PDB entry 1JWU | X-ray diffraction, 2.30 A resolution | chains A and B of the 4 polymer chains in the assembly

== Chain A ==
Molecule: HLA class II histocompatibility antigen, DR alpha chain
Source organism: Homo sapiens
Reference sequence: P01903 (2DRA_HUMAN); residues 1-182 here correspond to UniProt positions 26-207 (UniProt number = residue number + 25)
Amino-acid sequence (182 residues; each row starts with the number of its first residue):
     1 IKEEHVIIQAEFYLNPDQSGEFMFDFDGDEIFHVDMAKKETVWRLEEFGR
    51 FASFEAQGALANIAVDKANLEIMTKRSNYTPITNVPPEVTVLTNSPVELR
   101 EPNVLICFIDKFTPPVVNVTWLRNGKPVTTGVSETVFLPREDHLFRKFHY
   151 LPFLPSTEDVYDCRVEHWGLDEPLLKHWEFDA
Unresolved in the structure: 1-2
Disulfide bonds: Cys107-Cys163
UniProt features mapped onto this chain:
  - region: Glu179 to Ala182 (Connecting peptide)
  - site: Gln9 (Self- and pathogen-derived peptide antigen), Gly49 (Self-peptide antigen), Phe51 (Self- and pathogen-derived peptide antigen), Ala52 (Self-peptide antigen), Ser53 (Self- and pathogen-derived peptide antigen), Glu55 (Pathogen-derived peptide antigen), Asn62 (Self- and pathogen-derived peptide antigen), Asn69 (Pathogen-derived peptide antigen), Arg76 (Self- and pathogen-derived peptide antigen)
  - glycosylation (N-linked (GlcNAc...) asparagine): Asn78, Asn118

== Chain B ==
Molecule: HLA class II histocompatibility antigen, DR-1 beta chain
Source organism: Homo sapiens
Reference sequence: P04229 (2B11_HUMAN); residues 1-190 here correspond to UniProt positions 30-219 (UniProt number = residue number + 29)
Amino-acid sequence (190 residues; numbered 1 to 190; the number before each row is that of its first residue):
     1 GDTRPRFLWQLKFECHFFNGTERVRLLERCIYNQEESVRFDSDVGEYRAV
    51 TELGRPDAEYWNSQKDLLEQRRAAVDTYCRHNYGVGESFTVQRRVEPKVT
   101 VYPSKTQPLQHHNLLVCSVSGFYPGSIEVRWFRNGQEEKAGVVSTGLIQN
   151 GDWTFQTLVMLETVPRSGEVYTCQVEHPSVTSPLTVEWRA
Unresolved in the structure: 108-110
Disulfide bonds: Cys15-Cys79, Cys117-Cys173

== Chain A / chain B interface ==
Contacting residue pairs (121):
  Glu3(A) with His16(B), salt bridge; Phe18(B)
  Glu4(A) with Phe17(B), hydrogen bond (backbone-backbone); Asn19(B), hydrogen bond (side chain-backbone); Gly20(B)
  His5(A) with Cys15(B); His16(B); Phe17(B), hydrogen bond (backbone-backbone); Tyr83(B); Val91(B)
  Val6(A) with Cys15(B); His16(B)
  Ile7(A) with Phe13(B); Glu14(B); Cys15(B), hydrogen bond (backbone-backbone); Phe17(B), hydrophobic; Tyr83(B), hydrophobic
  Ile8(A) with Phe13(B)
  Gln9(A) with Leu11(B); Lys12(B); Phe13(B), hydrogen bond (backbone-backbone); Tyr78(B), hydrogen bond
  Ala10(A) with Leu11(B)
  Glu11(A) with Gln10(B); Leu11(B), hydrogen bond (backbone-backbone)
  Phe12(A) with Leu8(B), hydrophobic; Trp9(B); Gln10(B)
  Tyr13(A) with Leu8(B); Trp9(B), hydrogen bond (backbone-backbone)
  Leu14(A) with Arg6(B); Phe7(B); Leu8(B), hydrophobic
  Asn15(A) with Arg6(B); Phe7(B), hydrogen bond (backbone-backbone)
  Pro16(A) with Arg4(B); Pro5(B); Arg6(B)
  Asp17(A) with Arg6(B), salt bridge
  Phe24(A) with Tyr78(B); Asn82(B)
  Phe26(A) with Thr90(B); Val91(B); Tyr123(B); Trp153(B), hydrophobic
  Asp27(A) with Gln149(B), hydrogen bond (backbone-side chain)
  Gly28(A) with Gln149(B)
  Asp29(A) with Tyr123(B); Gln149(B), hydrogen bond; Trp153(B); Phe155(B)
  Glu30(A) with Trp153(B), hydrogen bond (backbone-side chain)
  Arg44(A) with Gly151(B), hydrogen bond (side chain-backbone); Asp152(B); Trp153(B)
  Leu45(A) with Arg93(B); Trp153(B)
  Glu47(A) with Arg93(B), salt bridge
  Phe48(A) with Phe89(B), hydrophobic; Trp153(B)
  Phe51(A) with Phe89(B), hydrophobic
  Ala52(A) with Val85(B), hydrophobic; Phe89(B), hydrophobic
  Asp66(A) with Trp9(B); Leu11(B)
  Asn69(A) with Trp9(B)
  Leu70(A) with Phe7(B); Leu8(B); Trp9(B), hydrophobic
  Met73(A) with Trp9(B), hydrophobic; Tyr32(B), hydrophobic
  Thr74(A) with Phe7(B); Tyr32(B)
  Arg76(A) with Leu53(B), hydrogen bond (side chain-backbone); Pro56(B); Asp57(B), salt bridge
  Ser77(A) with Tyr32(B), hydrogen bond
  Tyr79(A) with Phe7(B)
  Thr80(A) with Phe7(B); Tyr32(B), hydrogen bond (backbone-side chain); Asn33(B), hydrogen bond (backbone-side chain)
  Pro81(A) with Pro5(B), hydrophobic; Arg6(B); Phe7(B), hydrophobic; Asn33(B)
  Ile82(A) with Arg6(B), hydrogen bond (backbone-backbone); Leu8(B), hydrophobic; Asn33(B)
  Val85(A) with Gln34(B)
  Thr93(A) with Gln156(B), hydrogen bond (backbone-side chain)
  Asn94(A) with Asp152(B)
  Pro96(A) with Ser118(B); Ser120(B)
  Ile106(A) with Asn150(B)
  Phe108(A) with Ile148(B), hydrophobic; Gln149(B); Asn150(B)
  Thr113(A) with Leu8(B)
  Pro115(A) with Leu8(B)
  Pro139(A) with Lys12(B)
  Arg140(A) with Lys12(B), hydrogen bond (backbone-side chain)
  Glu141(A) with Arg29(B), salt bridge
  Asp142(A) with Gln34(B)
  His143(A) with Gln10(B); Lys12(B); Arg29(B), hydrogen bond; Ile31(B)
  Leu144(A) with Gln34(B)
  Phe145(A) with Leu8(B), hydrophobic; Gln10(B)
  Arg146(A) with Gln149(B), hydrogen bond
  Phe148(A) with Gln149(B); Asn150(B); Gly151(B)
  Tyr150(A) with Asn150(B), hydrogen bond (side chain-backbone); Gly151(B); Asp152(B)
  Trp168(A) with Asp2(B); Arg6(B)
  Asp181(A) with Lys105(B)
  Ala182(A) with Lys105(B)
Interface residues without a listed pair, chain A (63 interface residues in all): Ile31, Leu92, Ser95, Pro114
Interface residues without a listed pair, chain B (49 interface residues in all): Glu36, Ser37, Thr100

== Overview ==
The interface between chain A and chain B involves 63 residues on one side and 49 on the other, with 23
hydrogen bonds and 5 salt bridges. Polar contacts include Glu3(A)-His16(B), Asp17(A)-Arg6(B) and
Glu47(A)-Arg93(B).
Chain A is HLA class II histocompatibility antigen, DR alpha chain and chain B is HLA class II
histocompatibility antigen, DR-1 beta chain, both from Homo sapiens; the structure, Crystal Structure of the
Complex of the MHC Class II Molecule HLA-DR1 (HA peptide 306-318) with ..., was determined by X-ray
diffraction together with 1JWM and 1JWS from the same study.
